Entry 1OS4 (X-ray diffraction, 2.25 A resolution); this record covers chains K and L of the 12 polymer chains in the assembly.

Chain K:
Name: Insulin
Source organism: Homo sapiens
Notes: fragment: A-chain
UniProtKB: P01308 (INS_HUMAN); residues 1-21 here correspond to UniProt positions 90-110 (UniProt number = residue number + 89)
Chain sequence (21 residues; each row starts with the number of its first residue):
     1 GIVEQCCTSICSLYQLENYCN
Cystine bridges: Cys6-Cys11

Chain L:
Name: Insulin
Source organism: Homo sapiens
Notes: fragment: B-chain
UniProtKB: P01308 (INS_HUMAN); residues 1-30 here correspond to UniProt positions 25-54 (UniProt number = residue number + 24)
Chain sequence (30 residues; numbered 1 to 30; the number before each row is that of its first residue):
     1 FVNQHLCGSHLVEALYLVCGERGFFYTPKT
Disordered / not traced: 29-30
Ion coordination: Zn2+: His10 (shared with 1 residue of chain D; 1 residue of chain H)

How chain K and chain L interact:
Cross-chain cystine bridges: Cys7(K)-Cys7(L), Cys20(K)-Cys19(L)
Residue-residue contacts (35; chain K residue first):
  Gly1(K) with Thr27(L); Pro28(L)
  Ile2(K) with Leu15(L), hydrophobic
  Cys6(K) with Gln4(L); His5(L); Leu6(L), hydrogen bond (backbone-backbone); Leu11(L), hydrophobic
  Cys7(K) with His5(L), hydrogen bond (backbone-side chain); Leu6(L), hydrogen bond (backbone-backbone); Cys7(L), disulfide
  Thr8(K) with His5(L)
  Ile10(K) with Asn3(L); Gln4(L); His5(L)
  Cys11(K) with Val2(L); Asn3(L); Gln4(L), hydrogen bond (backbone-backbone)
  Ser12(K) with Val2(L); Asn3(L)
  Leu13(K) with Phe1(L), hydrophobic; Val2(L); Val18(L), hydrophobic
  Tyr14(K) with Phe1(L)
  Leu16(K) with Ala14(L), hydrophobic; Leu15(L)
  Glu17(K) with Val18(L)
  Tyr19(K) with Phe24(L); Phe25(L), hydrogen bond (backbone-backbone)
  Cys20(K) with Cys19(L), disulfide; Arg22(L); Gly23(L)
  Asn21(K) with Arg22(L); Gly23(L), hydrogen bond (backbone-backbone); Phe24(L), hydrogen bond (side chain-backbone); Phe25(L)
Other interface residues (no listed pair), chain K (19 interface residues in all): Val3, Glu4, Ser9, Asn18
Other interface residues (no listed pair), chain L (19 interface residues in all): Tyr26

In short:
The chain K/chain L interface involves 19 residues from each chain, with 2 disulfide bonds and 7 hydrogen
bonds. Polar pairs include Cys7(K)-His5(L), Asn21(K)-Phe24(L) and Cys6(K)-Leu6(L).
Here chain K is Insulin and chain L is Insulin, both from Homo sapiens. Entry 1OS4 (Dehydrated T6 human
insulin at 295 K) was determined by X-ray diffraction (same publication as 1OS3).
